PDB entry 7O75 | electron microscopy, 3.20 A resolution | chains 7 and T of the 30 polymer chains in the assembly

Chain 7:
Protein: General transcription and DNA repair factor IIH helicase subunit XPB
Source organism: Saccharomyces cerevisiae S288C
Notes: EC 3.6.4.12
UniProt: Q00578 (RAD25_YEAST); residue numbers follow UniProt; this construct covers 1-843
Sequence (843 residues; numbered 1 to 843; the number before each row is that of its first residue):
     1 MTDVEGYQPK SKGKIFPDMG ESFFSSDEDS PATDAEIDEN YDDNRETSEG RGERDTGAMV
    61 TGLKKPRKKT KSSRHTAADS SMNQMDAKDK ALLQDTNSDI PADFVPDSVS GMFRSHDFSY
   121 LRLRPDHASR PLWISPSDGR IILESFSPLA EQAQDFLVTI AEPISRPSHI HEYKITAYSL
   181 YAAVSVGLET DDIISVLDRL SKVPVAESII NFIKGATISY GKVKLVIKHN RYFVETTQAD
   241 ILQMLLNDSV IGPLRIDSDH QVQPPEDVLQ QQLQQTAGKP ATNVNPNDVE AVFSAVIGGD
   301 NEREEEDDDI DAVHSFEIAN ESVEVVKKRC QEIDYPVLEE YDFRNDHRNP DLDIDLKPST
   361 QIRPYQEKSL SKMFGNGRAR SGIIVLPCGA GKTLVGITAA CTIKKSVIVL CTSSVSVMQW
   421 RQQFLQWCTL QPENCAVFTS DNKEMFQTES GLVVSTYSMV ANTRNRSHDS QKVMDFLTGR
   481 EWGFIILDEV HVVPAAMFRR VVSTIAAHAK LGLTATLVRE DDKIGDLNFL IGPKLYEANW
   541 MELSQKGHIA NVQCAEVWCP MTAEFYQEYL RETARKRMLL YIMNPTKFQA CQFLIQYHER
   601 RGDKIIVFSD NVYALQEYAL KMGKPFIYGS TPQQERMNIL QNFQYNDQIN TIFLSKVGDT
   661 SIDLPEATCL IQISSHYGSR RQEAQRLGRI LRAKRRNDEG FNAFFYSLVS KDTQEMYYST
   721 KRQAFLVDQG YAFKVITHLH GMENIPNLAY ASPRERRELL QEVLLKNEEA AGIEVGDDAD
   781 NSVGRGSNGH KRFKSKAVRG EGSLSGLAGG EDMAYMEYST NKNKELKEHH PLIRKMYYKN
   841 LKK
Not modelled in the structure: 1-100, 253-312, 768-829, 838-843
Ligand contacts: ADP / beryllium trifluoride: Gln361, Arg363, Tyr365, Gln366, Pro387, Cys388, Gly389, Ala390, Gly391, Lys392, Thr393, Leu394, Gln423, Trp427, Glu489, Ala515, Ser661, Asp663, Arg689, Arg692
UniProt features mapped onto this chain:
  - motif: Lys64 to His75 (Nuclear localization signal), Asp488 to His491 (DEAH box)
  - binding site (ATP): Leu386 to Thr393
  - modified residue: Ser752 (Phosphoserine)
  - natural variant: Trp427 (W427L: In suppressor mutant)
  - mutagenesis: Lys392 (K392R: Lethal in vivo. Defective in translation in vitro), Glu489 (E489Q: Loss of DNA translocase function of TFHII), Val798 to Lys843 (Increased UV sensitivity)

Chain T:
Molecule: Template DNA
Sequence (106 nucleotides; row label = number of the first residue in the row):
     1 TGACACAGCG CAGTTGTGCT ATGATATTTT TATGTATGTA CAACACACAT CGGAGGTGAA
    61 TCGAACGTTC CATAGCTATT ATATACACAG CGTGCTACTG TTCTCG
Not modelled in the structure: 1-20, 52-64, 97-106

Interface between chain 7 and chain T:
Contacting residue pairs (14):
  Ser414(7) with DT28(T), phosphate contact
  Ser440(7) with DT28(T), hydrogen bond to the phosphate; DT29(T), hydrogen bond to the phosphate
  Lys443(7) with DT29(T), salt bridge to the phosphate
  Met459(7) with DT28(T), phosphate contact
  Arg466(7) with DT29(T), salt bridge to the phosphate
  Ser467(7) with DT30(T), hydrogen bond to the phosphate
  Ser470(7) with DT29(T), phosphate contact
  Asp610(7) with DT25(T), sugar contact
  Asn611(7) with DT25(T), phosphate contact
  Val612(7) with DT25(T), hydrogen bond to the phosphate
  Gly629(7) with DA26(T), hydrogen bond to the phosphate
  Ser655(7) with DA26(T), hydrogen bond to the phosphate
  Val657(7) with DA26(T), phosphate contact
Interface residues without a listed pair, chain 7 (19 interface residues in all): Thr456, Ser458, Arg575, Tyr628, Arg636, Lys656
Interface residues without a listed pair, chain T (8 interface residues in all): DT22, DG23, DT27

Summary:
19 residues of chain 7 and 8 residues of chain T are in contact, with 6 hydrogen bonds and 2 salt bridges.
Among the polar pairs are Ser440(7)-DT28(T), Ser440(7)-DT29(T) and Ser467(7)-DT30(T). Ligands of chain 7: ADP
/ beryllium trifluoride.
Here chain 7 is General transcription and DNA repair factor IIH helicase subunit XPB (Saccharomyces cerevisiae
S288C) and chain T is Template DNA. Entry 7O75 (Yeast RNA polymerase II transcription pre-initiation complex
with open promoter DNA) was determined by electron microscopy, deposited together with 7O4I, 7O4J, 7O4K, 7O4L,
7O72 and 7O73.
